Entry 4C10 (electron microscopy, 13.00 A resolution (very low resolution: no residue pairs are listed; an interface is given only as per-side residue counts)); this record covers chains A and C of the 6 polymer chains in the assembly.

# Chain A
Protein: VP1
Source organism: Human enterovirus 71
UniProt: A9X4C2 (A9X4C2_9ENTO); residues 1-298 here correspond to UniProt positions 566-863 (UniProt number = residue number + 565)
Chain sequence (298 residues; numbered 1 to 298; the number before each row is that of its first residue):
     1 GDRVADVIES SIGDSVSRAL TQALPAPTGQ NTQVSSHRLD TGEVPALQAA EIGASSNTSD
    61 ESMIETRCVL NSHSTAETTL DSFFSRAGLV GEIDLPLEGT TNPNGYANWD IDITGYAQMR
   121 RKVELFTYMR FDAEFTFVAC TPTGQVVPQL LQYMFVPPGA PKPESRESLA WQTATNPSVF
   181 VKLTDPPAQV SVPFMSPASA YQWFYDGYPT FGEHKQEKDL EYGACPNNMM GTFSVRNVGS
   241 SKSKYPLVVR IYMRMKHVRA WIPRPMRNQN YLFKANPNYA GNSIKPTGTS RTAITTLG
Not modelled in the structure: 1
Bound ions: Na+ site 1: S15 (shared with 2 residues of chain B); Na+ site 2: T28, G29, N71; Na+ site 3: V44, L47 (shared with 2 residues of chain D); Na+ site 4: S56 (shared with Q221(C) of chain C); Na+ site 5 near S168 (its only coordinating residue here)
Ligand contacts: sphingosine (SPH): I111, D112, I113, F135, F137, Y153, M154, F155, P177, S178, V179, V192, Y201, Q202, W203, N228, M230, F233

# Chain C
Protein: VP2
Source organism: Human enterovirus 71
UniProt: A9X4C2 (A9X4C2_9ENTO); residues 1-242 here correspond to UniProt positions 324-565 (UniProt number = residue number + 323)
Chain sequence (242 residues; each row starts with the number of its first residue):
     1 GFPTEPKPGT NQFLTTDDGV SAPILPNFHP TPCIHIPGEV RNLLELCQVE TILEVNNVPT
    61 NATSLMERLR FPVSAQAGKG ELCAVFRADP GRDGPWQSTM LGQLCGYYTQ WSGSLEVTFM
   121 FTGSFMATGK MLIAYTPPGG PLPKDRATAM LGTHVIWDFG LQSSVTLVIP WISNTHYRAH
   181 ARDGVFDYYT TGLVSIWYQT NYVVPIGAPN TAYIIALAAA QKNFTMKLCK DTSHILQTAS
   241 IQ
Bound ions: Na+ site 1 near V20 (its only coordinating residue here); Na+ site 2: Q221 (shared with S56(A) of chain A)

# Chain A / chain C interface
At this resolution (13 A) residue pairs are not listed: 91 residues of chain A and 94 of chain C lie at the interface.

# In short
91 residues of chain A and 94 residues of chain C are in contact. Sphingosine is bound between chain A and
chain C. T28(A), G29(A) and N71(A) coordinate Na+ site 2. V44(A) and L47(A) coordinate Na+ site 3.
Chain A is VP1 and chain C is VP2, both from Human enterovirus 71; the structure, Cryo-EM reconstruction of
empty enterovirus 71 in complex with a neutralizing antibody E19, was determined by electron microscopy,
deposited together with 4C0U and 4C0Y.
